PDB entry 7E2D | electron microscopy, 3.71 A resolution | chains E and F of the 11 polymer chains in the assembly

Chain E:
Molecule: Trafficking protein particle complex subunit 23
Source organism: Saccharomyces cerevisiae (strain ATCC 204508 / S288c)
UniProt: Q03784 (TRS23_YEAST); residues 1-219 here = UniProt positions 1-219
Amino-acid sequence (219 residues; numbered 1 to 219; the number before each row is that of its first residue):
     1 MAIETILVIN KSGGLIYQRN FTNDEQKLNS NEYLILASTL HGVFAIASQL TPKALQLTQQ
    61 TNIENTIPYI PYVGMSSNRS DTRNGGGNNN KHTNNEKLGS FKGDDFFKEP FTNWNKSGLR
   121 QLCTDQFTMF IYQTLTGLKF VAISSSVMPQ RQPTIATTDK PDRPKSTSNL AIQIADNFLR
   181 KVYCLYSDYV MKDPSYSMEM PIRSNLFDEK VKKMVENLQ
Unresolved in the structure: 60-64, 76-103, 149-168

Chain F:
Molecule: Trafficking protein particle complex subunit BET3
Source organism: Saccharomyces cerevisiae (strain ATCC 204508 / S288c)
UniProt: P36149 (BET3_YEAST); residue numbers follow UniProt; this construct covers 1-191
Amino-acid sequence (191 residues; each row starts with the number of its first residue):
     1 MVSTTQSRSL KAMGEEIWKN KTEKINTELF TLTYGSIVAQ LCQDYERDFN KVNDHLYSMG
    61 YNIGCRLIED FLARTALPRC ENLVKTSEVL SKCAFKIFLN ITPNITNWSH NKDTFSLILD
   121 ENPLADFVEL PMDAMKSLWY SNILCGVLKG SLEMVQLDCD VWFVSDILRG DSQTEIKVKL
   181 NRILKDEIPI G
Unresolved in the structure: 1-7, 190-191
Swiss-Prot annotation at these positions:
  - lipidation: C80 (S-palmitoyl cysteine)
  - mutagenesis: C80 (C80S: Loss of palmitoylation)

Chain E / chain F interface:
Residue-residue contacts (33):
  K11(E) - M154(F)
  F44(E) - P189(F)  hydrophobic
  S48(E) - I188(F)
  T112(E) - A76(F)
  T112(E) - L77(F)
  T112(E) - P78(F)
  W114(E) - L72(F)
  W114(E) - A76(F)  hydrophobic
  W114(E) - L77(F)  hydrogen bond (side chain-backbone)
  N115(E) - P189(F)
  S117(E) - P189(F)
  Q133(E) - E187(F)
  Q133(E) - P189(F)
  L135(E) - L77(F)
  L135(E) - R79(F)
  L135(E) - E187(F)
  T136(E) - E69(F)
  T136(E) - L72(F)
  R180(E) - A73(F)
  R180(E) - A76(F)
  Y183(E) - E69(F)  hydrogen bond (side chain-backbone)
  Y183(E) - A73(F)  hydrophobic
  C184(E) - A73(F)  hydrogen bond (side chain-backbone)
  Y186(E) - E69(F)
  S187(E) - E69(F)
  S187(E) - D70(F)
  S187(E) - A73(F)
  D188(E) - K21(F)  salt bridge
  V190(E) - R66(F)
  M191(E) - R66(F)  hydrogen bond (backbone-side chain)
  M191(E) - E69(F)
  D193(E) - R66(F)  hydrogen bond (backbone-side chain)
  Y196(E) - R66(F)  hydrogen bond (backbone-side chain)
Interface residues without a listed pair, chain E (30 interface residues in all): A45, F106, F107, F111, K116, G118, L138, K192, P194, M198
Interface residues without a listed pair, chain F (16 interface residues in all): N20, R74

In short:
The interface between chain E and chain F involves 30 residues on one side and 16 on the other, with 6
hydrogen bonds and 1 salt bridge. Among the polar pairs are D188(E)-K21(F), W114(E)-L77(F) and Y183(E)-E69(F).
UniProt lists one mutagenesis site on chain F.
Here chain E is Trafficking protein particle complex subunit 23 and chain F is Trafficking protein particle
complex subunit BET3, both from Saccharomyces cerevisiae (strain ATCC 204508 / S288c). Entry 7E2D (Monomer of
TRAPPII (Closed)) was determined by electron microscopy, deposited together with 7E2C, 7E8S, 7E8T, 7E93, 7E94
and 7EA3.
